Entry 7CWA (X-ray diffraction, 2.80 A resolution); this record covers chain A.

# Chain A
Name: High affinity cAMP-specific and IBMX-insensitive 3', 5'-cyclic phosphodiesterase 8A
From: Homo sapiens
Notes: EC 3.1.4.53
UniProt: O60658 (PDE8A_HUMAN); residue numbers follow UniProt; this construct covers 482-819
Amino-acid sequence (338 residues; numbered 482 to 819; the number before each row is that of its first residue):
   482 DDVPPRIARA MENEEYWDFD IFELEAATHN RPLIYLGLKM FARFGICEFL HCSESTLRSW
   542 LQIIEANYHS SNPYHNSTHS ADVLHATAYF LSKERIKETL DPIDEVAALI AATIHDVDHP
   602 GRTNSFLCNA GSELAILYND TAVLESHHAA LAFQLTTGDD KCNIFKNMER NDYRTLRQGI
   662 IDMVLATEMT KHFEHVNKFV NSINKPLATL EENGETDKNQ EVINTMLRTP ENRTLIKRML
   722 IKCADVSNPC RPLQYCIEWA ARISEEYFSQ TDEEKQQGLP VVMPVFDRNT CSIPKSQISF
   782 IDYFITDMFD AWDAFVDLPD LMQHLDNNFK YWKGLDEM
Disulfide bonds: Cys528-Cys533
Bound ions: Zn2+: Asp597, Asp726; Mg2+ near Glu626 (its only coordinating residue here)
Residues lining bound ligands: clofarabine (CFB; 2-chloro-9-(2-deoxy-2-fluoro-b -D-arabinofuranosyl)-9H-purin-6-amine): Tyr555, His556, Thr668, Met670, Asp726, Val727, Asn729, Ile744, Tyr748, Phe767, Gln778, Phe781

# Summary
Chain A binds clofarabine. Asp597 and Asp726 coordinate Zn2+.
Chain A is High affinity cAMP-specific and IBMX-insensitive 3', 5'-cyclic phosphodiesterase 8A (Homo sapiens);
the structure, Crystal structure of PDE8A catalytic domain in complex with clofarabine, was determined by
X-ray diffraction, deposited together with 7CWF and 7CWG.
